4R17 - chains H and Z of the 28 polymer chains in the assembly; structure by X-ray diffraction, 2.10 A resolution.

Chain H:
Protein: Proteasome subunit beta type-2
From: Saccharomyces cerevisiae S288c
Notes: EC 3.4.25.1
UniProt: P25043 (PSB2_YEAST); residues 1-232 here correspond to UniProt positions 30-261 (UniProt number = residue number + 29)
Sequence (232 residues; row label = number of the first residue in the row):
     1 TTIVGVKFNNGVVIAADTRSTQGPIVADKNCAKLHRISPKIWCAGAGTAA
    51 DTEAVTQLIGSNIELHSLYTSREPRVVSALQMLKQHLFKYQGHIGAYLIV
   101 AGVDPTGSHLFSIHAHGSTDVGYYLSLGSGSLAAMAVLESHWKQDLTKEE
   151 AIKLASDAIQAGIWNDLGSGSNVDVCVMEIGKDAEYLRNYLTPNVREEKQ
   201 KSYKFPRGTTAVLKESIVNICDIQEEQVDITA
Unresolved in the structure: 227-232
UniProt features mapped onto this chain:
  - active site: Thr1 (Nucleophile)

Chain Z:
Protein: Proteasome subunit beta type-6
From: Saccharomyces cerevisiae S288c
Notes: EC 3.4.25.1
UniProt: P23724 (PSB6_YEAST); residues 1-222 here correspond to UniProt positions 20-241 (UniProt number = residue number + 19)
Sequence (222 residues; row label = number of the first residue in the row):
     1 QFNPYGDNGGTILGIAGEDFAVLAGDTRNITDYSINSRYEPKVFDCGDNI
    51 VMSANGFAADGDALVKRFKNSVKWYHFDHNDKKLSINSAARNIQHLLYGK
   101 RFFPYYVHTIIAGLDEDGKGAVYSFDPVGSYEREQCRAGGAAASLIMPFL
   151 DNQVNFKNQYEPGTNGKVKKPLKYLSVEEVIKLVRDSFTSATERHIQVGD
   201 GLEILIVTKDGVRKEFYELKRD
Bound ions: Mg2+: Thr192, His195, Val198

Chain H / chain Z interface:
Contacting residue pairs (61):
  Arg19(H) with Ile196(Z); Asp222(Z), salt bridge
  Thr21(H) with Ile196(Z)
  Pro24(H) with Arg194(Z); His195(Z); Ile196(Z), hydrogen bond (backbone-backbone)
  Ile25(H) with Arg194(Z); His195(Z)
  Val26(H) with Glu193(Z); Arg194(Z), hydrogen bond (backbone-backbone); Ile196(Z), hydrophobic
  Ala27(H) with Arg194(Z), hydrogen bond (backbone-side chain)
  Lys29(H) with Glu193(Z), salt bridge; Arg194(Z)
  Ile163(H) with Asp222(Z)
  Trp164(H) with Ile35(Z); Arg38(Z), hydrogen bond (backbone-side chain); Arg221(Z); Asp222(Z)
  Asn165(H) with Tyr33(Z); Arg38(Z)
  Asp166(H) with Tyr33(Z)
  Leu167(H) with Arg28(Z); Ile30(Z), hydrophobic; Asp32(Z); Tyr33(Z), hydrogen bond (backbone-backbone); Ile35(Z), hydrophobic; Ile196(Z)
  Gly168(H) with Tyr33(Z)
  Ser169(H) with Asp222(Z)
  Gly170(H) with Asp222(Z)
  Ser171(H) with Asp222(Z), hydrogen bond (backbone-side chain)
  Asn194(H) with Lys220(Z), hydrogen bond (backbone-side chain); Asp222(Z)
  Arg196(H) with Thr189(Z); Ser190(Z); Glu193(Z)
  Glu197(H) with Arg185(Z), salt bridge
  Lys199(H) with Asp186(Z)
  Gln200(H) with Lys182(Z); Arg185(Z), hydrogen bond; Asp186(Z), hydrogen bond (backbone-side chain)
  Lys201(H) with Glu179(Z); Asp186(Z)
  Tyr203(H) with Phe149(Z); Gln153(Z); Leu183(Z); Asp186(Z), hydrogen bond
  Phe205(H) with Asn152(Z); Gln153(Z); Gln159(Z)
  Pro206(H) with Pro162(Z), hydrophobic
  Arg207(H) with Pro162(Z)
  Gly208(H) with Pro162(Z)
  Thr209(H) with Asn158(Z); Gln159(Z); Tyr160(Z), hydrogen bond (backbone-backbone)
  Thr210(H) with Asn165(Z)
  Ala211(H) with Asn165(Z); Gly166(Z)
  Val212(H) with Asn165(Z)
Interface residues without a listed pair, chain H (34 interface residues in all): Gly23, Asp28, Val195
Interface residues without a listed pair, chain Z (34 interface residues in all): Ser34, Leu145, Glu161, Gln197, Glu218

In short:
Chain H and chain Z each contribute 34 residues to their interface; the contacts include 11 hydrogen bonds and
3 salt bridges. Polar pairs include Arg19(H)-Asp222(Z), Lys29(H)-Glu193(Z) and Glu197(H)-Arg185(Z). Thr192(Z),
His195(Z) and Val198(Z) coordinate Mg2+. UniProt lists active-site residue Thr1(H) on chain H.
Chain H is Proteasome subunit beta type-2 and chain Z is Proteasome subunit beta type-6, both from
Saccharomyces cerevisiae S288c; the structure, Ligand-induced aziridine-formation at subunit beta5 of the
yeast 20S proteasome, was determined by X-ray diffraction together with 4R18 from the same study.
